1ESE - chain A; structure by X-ray diffraction, 2.40 A resolution.

== Chain A ==
Molecule: Esterase
From: Streptomyces scabiei
UniProt: P22266 (ESTA_STRSC); residues 1-306 here correspond to UniProt positions 40-345 (UniProt number = residue number + 39)
Sequence (306 residues; row label = number of the first residue in the row):
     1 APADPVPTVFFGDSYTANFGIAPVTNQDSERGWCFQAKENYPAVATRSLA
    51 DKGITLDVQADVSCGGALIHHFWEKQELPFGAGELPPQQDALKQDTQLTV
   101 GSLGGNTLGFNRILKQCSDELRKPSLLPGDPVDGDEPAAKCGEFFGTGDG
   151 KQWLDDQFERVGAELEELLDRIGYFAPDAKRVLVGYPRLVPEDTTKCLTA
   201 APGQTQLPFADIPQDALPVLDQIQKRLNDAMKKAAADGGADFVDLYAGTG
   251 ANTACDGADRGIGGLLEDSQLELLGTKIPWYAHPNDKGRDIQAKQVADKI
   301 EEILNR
Not modelled in the structure: 1-3, 306
Disulfides: C34-C64, C117-C141, C197-C255
Covalent attachments: diethyl phosphonate (DEP) linked to S14
Small-molecule neighbours: diethyl phosphonate (DEP): D13, Y15, F19, G65, G66, A67, G105, N106, L126, L127, P128, Y186, H283

== In short ==
Covalently linked diethyl phosphonate: at S14.
Chain A is Esterase (Streptomyces scabiei); the structure, The molecular mechanism of enantiorecognition by
esterases, was determined by X-ray diffraction, deposited together with 1ESC and 1ESD.
